PDB entry 4LXS | X-ray diffraction, 3.30 A resolution | chains J and K of the 3 polymer chains in the assembly

== Chain J (and K) ==
Name: Protein spaetzle C-106
Source organism: Drosophila melanogaster
Notes: chain K of this document is another copy of the same molecule, construct and numbering; everything in this record applies to it too
Reference sequence: P48607 (SPZ_DROME); residues 1-106 here correspond to UniProt positions 221-326 (UniProt number = residue number + 220)
Sequence (114 residues; row label = number of the first residue in the row):
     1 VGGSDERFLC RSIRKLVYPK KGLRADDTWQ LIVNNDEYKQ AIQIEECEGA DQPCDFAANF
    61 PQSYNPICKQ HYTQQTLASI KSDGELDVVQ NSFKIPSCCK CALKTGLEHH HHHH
Not modelled in the structure: 1-4, 19-41, 75-93, 110-114 (chain K: 17-38, 74-93, 108-114)
Disulfides: Cys-10/Cys-68, Cys-47/Cys-99, Cys-54/Cys-101
Sequence notes: expression tag (107-114)

== How chain J and chain K interact ==
Disulfides between the chains: Cys-98(J)/Cys-98(K)
Residue-residue contacts (58; chain J residue first):
  Asp-5(J) with Lys-104(K); Thr-105(K)
  Glu-6(J) with Lys-69(K); Leu-103(K); Lys-104(K), salt bridge; Leu-107(K)
  Arg-7(J) with Leu-103(K), hydrogen bond (backbone-backbone); Thr-105(K); Gly-106(K); Leu-107(K)
  Phe-8(J) with His-71(K); Lys-100(K); Cys-101(K); Ala-102(K), hydrophobic
  Leu-9(J) with Leu-9(K), hydrophobic; Phe-60(K), hydrophobic; Leu-103(K), hydrophobic
  Arg-11(J) with Leu-107(K)
  Ile-42(J) with Thr-73(K)
  Gln-43(J) with Thr-73(K), hydrogen bond (backbone-side chain)
  Glu-45(J) with Lys-100(K), salt bridge
  Phe-56(J) with Phe-60(K), hydrophobic; Tyr-64(K), hydrophobic; Leu-103(K), hydrophobic
  Asn-59(J) with Phe-56(K); Asn-59(K), hydrogen bond (side chain-backbone); Phe-60(K)
  Phe-60(J) with Leu-9(K), hydrophobic; Phe-56(K); Phe-60(K), hydrophobic
  Pro-61(J) with Phe-56(K)
  Tyr-64(J) with Phe-56(K)
  Lys-69(J) with Glu-6(K)
  His-71(J) with Phe-8(K)
  Tyr-72(J) with Arg-14(K), hydrogen bond (backbone-side chain)
  Thr-73(J) with Gln-43(K)
  Gln-74(J) with Gln-40(K); Ile-42(K); Gln-43(K)
  Ser-97(J) with Ser-97(K)
  Cys-98(J) with Cys-98(K), disulfide; Lys-100(K)
  Cys-99(J) with Lys-100(K), hydrogen bond (backbone-side chain)
  Lys-100(J) with Phe-8(K); Ser-12(K); Glu-45(K), salt bridge; Cys-99(K)
  Cys-101(J) with Phe-8(K); Leu-9(K)
  Ala-102(J) with Glu-6(K); Arg-7(K); Phe-8(K), hydrophobic
  Leu-103(J) with Glu-6(K); Arg-7(K), hydrogen bond (backbone-backbone); Phe-56(K), hydrophobic
  Thr-105(J) with Gly-3(K); Asp-5(K), hydrogen bond (side chain-backbone)
  Leu-107(J) with Gly-2(K)
Other interface residues (no listed pair), chain J (32 interface residues in all): Cys-10, Ser-12, Ala-58, Lys-104
Other interface residues (no listed pair), chain K (34 interface residues in all): Ser-4, Cys-10, Tyr-72

== In short ==
32 residues of chain J and 34 residues of chain K are in contact, with 1 disulfide bond, 7 hydrogen bonds and
3 salt bridges. Among the polar pairs are Glu-6(J)/Lys-104(K), Glu-45(J)/Lys-100(K) and Gln-43(J)/Thr-73(K).
Both chains are Protein spaetzle C-106 (Drosophila melanogaster). Entry 4LXS (Structure of the Toll - Spatzle
complex, a molecular hub in Drosophila development and innate immunity ...) was determined by X-ray
diffraction together with 4LXR from the same study.
